PDB entry 7Q38 | X-ray diffraction, 1.65 A resolution | chain A

== Chain A ==
Protein: Bacteriorhodopsin
From: Halobacterium salinarum (strain ATCC 700922 / JCM 11081 / NRC-1)
UniProt: P02945 (BACR_HALSA); residues 1-249 here correspond to UniProt positions 14-262 (UniProt number = residue number + 13)
Chain sequence (269 residues; each row starts with the number of its first residue; numbering starts at 0):
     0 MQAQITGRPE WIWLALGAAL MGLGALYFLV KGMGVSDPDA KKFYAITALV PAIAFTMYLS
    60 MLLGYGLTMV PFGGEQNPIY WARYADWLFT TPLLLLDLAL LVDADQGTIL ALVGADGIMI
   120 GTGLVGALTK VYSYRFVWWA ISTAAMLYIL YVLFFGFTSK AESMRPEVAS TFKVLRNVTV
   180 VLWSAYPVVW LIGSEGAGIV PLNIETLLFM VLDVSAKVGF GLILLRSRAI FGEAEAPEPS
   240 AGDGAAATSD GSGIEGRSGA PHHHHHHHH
Not modelled in the structure: 0-3, 232-268
Glycans and other covalent adducts: retinal (RET) linked to Lys216
Construct notes: initiating methionine (0); engineered mutation Ala17 (Thr30 in P02945), Ala24 (Thr37 in P02945), Ala47 (Thr60 in P02945); expression tag (250-268)
Residues lining bound ligands:
  - argon (AR), molecule 1: Ile11, Ala14, Leu15
  - argon (AR), molecule 2: Ala14, Leu15, Ala18
  - argon (AR), molecule 3: Leu25, Leu28, Val29
  - argon (AR), molecule 4: Tyr26, Phe27, Lys30, Tyr43, Leu224
  - argon (AR), molecule 5: Ala44, Ile45, Leu48
  - argon (AR), molecule 6: Leu48, Ala51, Ile52, Thr55
  - argon (AR), molecule 7: Ala51, Phe54, Thr55
  - argon (AR), molecule 8: Ile52, Met56, Ala84, Asp85, Phe88
  - argon (AR), molecule 9: Ile52, Thr55, Met56
  - argon (AR), molecule 10: Thr55, Met56, Ser59
  - argon (AR), molecule 11: Met56, Ser59, Tyr64, Gly65, Trp80, Ala81
  - argon (AR), molecule 12: Met56, Trp80, Ala84
  - argon (AR), molecule 13: Trp80, Ala84, Leu123
  - argon (AR), molecule 14: Arg82, Tyr83, Trp86, Trp189, Glu194, Phe208
  - argon (AR), molecule 15: Arg82, Glu194, Leu201, Glu204, Thr205, Phe208
  - argon (AR), molecule 16: Tyr83, Ala84, Leu87, Ile119, Leu123
  - argon (AR), molecule 17: Leu87, Pro91, Val112, Asp115, Gly116
  - argon (AR), molecule 18: Pro91, Leu94, Leu95, Ala98, Ile108, Leu111, Val112
  - argon (AR), molecule 19: Leu93, Leu94, Leu97, Thr178, Trp182, Phe219
  - argon (AR), molecule 20: Val101, Ala103, Thr107, Gly155, Phe156, Lys159
  - argon (AR), molecule 21: Gly106, Leu109, Ala110
  - argon (AR), molecule 22: Thr107, Ala110, Leu111, Tyr147, Val151
  - argon (AR), molecule 23: Leu109, Val112, Gly113
  - argon (AR), molecule 24: Ala110, Leu111, Ala114, Tyr147, Val151
  - argon (AR), molecule 25: Ala114, Ile117, Ala144, Tyr147
  - argon (AR), molecule 26: Thr121, Gly122, Gly125, Ala126, Arg134, Trp137, Trp138, Trp189
  - argon (AR), molecule 27: Phe135, Trp138, Leu190
  - argon (AR), molecule 28: Trp138, Thr142, Pro186, Val187
  - argon (AR), molecule 29: Met145, Leu146, Ser183, Pro186
  - argon (AR), molecule 30: Leu149, Leu152, Phe153, Arg175, Thr178, Val179
  - argon (AR), molecule 31: Asn176, Val177, Val180
  - argon (AR), molecule 32: Val177, Leu181, Ser214, Gly218, Phe219, Ile222
  - argon (AR), molecule 33: Val177, Val180, Leu181
  - argon (AR), molecule 34: Val180, Leu181, Ala184, Leu211
  - argon (AR), molecule 35: Leu181, Val210, Leu211, Ser214
  - argon (AR), molecule 36: Leu190, Ile191, Ala196, Ile198
  - argon (AR), molecule 37: Leu206, Leu207, Val210
  - argon (AR), molecule 38: Leu207, Val210, Leu211
  - argon / eicosane, molecule 1: Trp12, Leu15, Leu19, Met209, Val210, Val213, Ser214, Val217, Gly218, Leu221
  - argon / eicosane, molecule 2: Ala24, Leu25, Leu28, Ala44, Ala47, Leu48, Ala51
  - eicosane (LFA), molecule 1: Thr5, Trp10, Phe54, Leu58, Leu61, Leu62
  - eicosane (LFA), molecule 2: Trp80, Ala84, Leu87, Leu123, Leu127
  - eicosane (LFA), molecule 3: Leu87, Gly116, Gly120, Leu123, Val124, Leu127
  - eicosane (LFA), molecule 4: Ile117, Ile140, Ala143, Ala144, Tyr147
  - eicosane (LFA), molecule 5: Ser132, Phe135, Val136, Trp138, Ala139
  - eicosane (LFA), molecule 6: Thr142, Leu146, Val179, Val180, Ser183, Ala184, Val187
  - retinal (RET): Tyr83, Trp86, Thr89, Thr90, Leu93, Met118, Ile119, Gly122, Trp138, Ser141, Thr142, Met145, Trp182, Tyr185, Pro186, Trp189, Asp212, Ala215

== In short ==
Ligands of chain A: 6 copies of eicosane, argon / eicosane and 38 copies of argon. Retinal is covalently
linked to Lys216.
Chain A is Bacteriorhodopsin (Halobacterium salinarum (strain ATCC 700922 / JCM 11081 / NRC-1)); the
structure, Crystal structure of the mutant bacteriorhodopsin pressurized with argon, was determined by X-ray
diffraction together with 7Q35, 7Q36 and 7Q37 from the same study.
